PDB entry 1Z28 | X-ray diffraction, 2.30 A resolution | chain A

Chain A:
Protein: Phenol-sulfating phenol sulfotransferase 1
Organism: Homo sapiens
Notes: EC 2.8.2.1
Reference sequence: P50225 (SUP1_HUMAN); residue numbers follow UniProt; this construct covers 1-295
Chain sequence (295 residues; numbered 1 to 295; the number before each row is that of its first residue):
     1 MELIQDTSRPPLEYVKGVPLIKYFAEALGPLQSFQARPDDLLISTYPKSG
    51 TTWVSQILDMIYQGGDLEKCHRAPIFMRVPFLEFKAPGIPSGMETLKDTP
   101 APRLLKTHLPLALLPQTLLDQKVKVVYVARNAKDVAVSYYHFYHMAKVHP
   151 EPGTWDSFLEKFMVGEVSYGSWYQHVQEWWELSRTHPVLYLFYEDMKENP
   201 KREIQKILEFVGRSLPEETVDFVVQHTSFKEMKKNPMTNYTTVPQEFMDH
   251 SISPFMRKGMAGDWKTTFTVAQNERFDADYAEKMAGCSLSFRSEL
Disordered / not traced: 1-6
UniProt features mapped onto this chain:
  - active site: His108 (Proton acceptor)
  - binding site (3'-phosphoadenylyl sulfate): Lys48 to Trp53, Arg130, Ser138, Tyr193, Thr227 to Met232, Phe255 to Gly259
  - binding site (substrate): Lys106 to His108
  - modified residue: Ser138 (Phosphoserine)
  - natural variant: Glu151 (E151D; E151Q), Arg213 (R213H: In allele SULT1A1*2)
  - mutagenesis: Cys70 (C70S: Increased sensitivity of enzyme activity to heat inactivation), Asp249 (D249G: Increased activity towards p-nitrophenol)
Residues lining bound ligands: adenosine-3'-5'-diphosphate (A3P): Pro47, Lys48, Ser49, Gly50, Thr51, Thr52, Trp53, Arg130, Ser138, Tyr193, Lys197, Thr227, Ser228, Phe229, Met232, Phe255, Met256, Arg257, Lys258, Gly259

In short:
Ligands of chain A: adenosine-3'-5'-diphosphate. UniProt lists active-site residue His108, 20 residues binding
3'-phosphoadenylyl sulfate, 3 substrate-binding residues and 2 mutagenesis sites.
Chain A is Phenol-sulfating phenol sulfotransferase 1 (Homo sapiens); the structure, Crystal Structures of
SULT1A2 and SULT1A1*3: Implications in the bioactivation of N-hydroxy-2-acetylamino fluorine (OH-AAF), was
determined by X-ray diffraction, deposited together with 1Z29.
